1O1N - chains A and D of the 3 polymer chains in the assembly; structure by X-ray diffraction, 1.80 A resolution.

# Chain A
Protein: Hemoglobin Alpha chain
Organism: Homo sapiens
Reference sequence: P69905 (HBA_HUMAN); the construct has insertions or renumbered stretches relative to UniProt, so the offset changes along the chain: 1-141 = UniProt 1-141; 145-285 = UniProt 1-141
Amino-acid sequence (285 residues; each row starts with the number of its first residue):
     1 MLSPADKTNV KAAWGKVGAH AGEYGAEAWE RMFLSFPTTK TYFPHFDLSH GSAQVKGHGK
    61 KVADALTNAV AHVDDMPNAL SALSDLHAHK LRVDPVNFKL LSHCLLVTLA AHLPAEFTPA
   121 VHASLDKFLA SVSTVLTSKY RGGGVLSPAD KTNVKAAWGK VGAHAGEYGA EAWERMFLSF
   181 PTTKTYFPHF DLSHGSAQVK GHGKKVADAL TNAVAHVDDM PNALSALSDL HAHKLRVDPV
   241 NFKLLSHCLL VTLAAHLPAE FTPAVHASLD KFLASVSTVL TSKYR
Disordered / not traced: 142-144
Differences from the reference sequence: engineered mutation Met-1 (Val in P69905), Trp-29 (Leu in P69905), Trp-173 (Leu29 in P69905); linker (142-144)
Metal / ion sites: heme Fe site 1 near His-87 (its only coordinating residue here); heme Fe site 2 near His-231 (its only coordinating residue here)
Ligand contacts:
  - heme (HEM), molecule 1: Trp-29, Met-32, Thr-39, Tyr-42, Phe-43, His-45, Phe-46, His-58, Lys-61, Val-62, Ala-65, Leu-66, Leu-83, Leu-86, His-87, Leu-91, Val-93, Asn-97, Phe-98, Leu-101, Val-132, Leu-136
  - heme (HEM), molecule 2: Trp-173, Met-176, Thr-183, Tyr-186, Phe-187, His-189, Phe-190, His-202, Lys-205, Val-206, Ala-209, Leu-210, Leu-227, Leu-230, His-231, Leu-235, Val-237, Asn-241, Phe-242, Leu-245, Val-276, Leu-280
UniProt features mapped onto this chain:
  - site (Not glycated): Lys-61, Lys-205

# Chain D
Protein: Hemoglobin beta chain
Organism: Homo sapiens
Reference sequence: P68871 (HBB_HUMAN); numbering as in UniProt (aligned over 1-146)
Amino-acid sequence (146 residues; each row starts with the number of its first residue):
     1 MHLTPEEKSA VTALWGKVNV DEVGGEALGR LLVVYPWTQR FFESFGDLST PDAVMGNPKV
    61 KAHGKKVLGA FSDGLAHLDN LKGTFATLSE LHCDKLHVDP ENFRLLGNVL VCVLAHHFGK
   121 EFTPPVQAAY QKVVAGVANA LAHKYH
Differences from the reference sequence: engineered mutation Met-1 (Val in P68871)
Metal / ion sites: heme Fe near His-92 (its only coordinating residue here)
Ligand contacts: heme (HEM): Leu-31, Thr-38, Phe-41, Phe-42, Phe-45, His-63, Lys-66, Val-67, Ala-70, Phe-71, Phe-85, Leu-88, Leu-91, His-92, Leu-96, Val-98, Asn-102, Phe-103, Leu-106, Val-137, Leu-141

# Interface between chain A and chain D
Pairs across the interface (59; chain A residue first):
  Pro-37(A) with His-146(D)
  Thr-38(A) with Pro-100(D)
  Lys-40(A) with His-146(D), hydrogen bond (side chain-backbone)
  Thr-41(A) with His-97(D); Asp-99(D)
  Tyr-42(A) with Arg-40(D); Asp-99(D), hydrogen bond
  Pro-44(A) with His-97(D)
  Leu-91(A) with Arg-40(D), hydrogen bond (backbone-side chain)
  Arg-92(A) with Trp-37(D); Gln-39(D); Arg-40(D), hydrogen bond (backbone-side chain); Glu-43(D), salt bridge
  Asp-94(A) with Trp-37(D), hydrogen bond; Asp-99(D); Glu-101(D); Leu-105(D)
  Pro-95(A) with Trp-37(D)
  Val-96(A) with Glu-101(D)
  Asn-97(A) with Asp-99(D), hydrogen bond
  Tyr-140(A) with Trp-37(D), hydrophobic
  Arg-141(A) with Val-34(D), hydrogen bond (side chain-backbone); Tyr-35(D); Trp-37(D)
  Arg-175(A) with Phe-122(D), hydrogen bond (side chain-backbone); Thr-123(D); Pro-124(D); Gln-127(D), hydrogen bond
  Leu-178(A) with Pro-124(D), hydrophobic; Pro-125(D); Ala-128(D)
  Ser-179(A) with Gln-127(D); Ala-128(D); Gln-131(D)
  Phe-180(A) with Gln-131(D)
  His-247(A) with Asn-108(D); Val-111(D); Gln-131(D), hydrogen bond
  Cys-248(A) with Gln-127(D)
  Val-251(A) with Val-111(D), hydrophobic; Ala-115(D), hydrophobic; Gln-127(D)
  Ala-254(A) with Cys-112(D); Ala-115(D); His-116(D)
  Ala-255(A) with Ala-115(D); Gly-119(D)
  Pro-258(A) with His-116(D), hydrogen bond (backbone-side chain)
  Phe-261(A) with Arg-30(D), hydrogen bond (backbone-side chain); His-116(D)
  Thr-262(A) with Arg-30(D), hydrogen bond (backbone-side chain)
  Pro-263(A) with Arg-30(D); Val-33(D); Met-55(D), hydrophobic
  His-266(A) with Arg-30(D), hydrogen bond; Val-34(D); Cys-112(D)
  Ala-267(A) with Val-34(D)
  Asp-270(A) with Tyr-35(D)
Also at the interface, not in a pair above, chain A (34 interface residues in all): Glu-174, Leu-250, Leu-257, Ala-264
Also at the interface, not in a pair above, chain D (34 interface residues in all): Glu-26, Pro-36, Pro-51, Val-98, Lys-120, Tyr-145

# Overview
Chain A and chain D each contribute 34 residues to their interface, with 14 hydrogen bonds and 1 salt bridge.
Polar pairs include Arg-92(A)/Glu-43(D), Lys-40(A)/His-146(D) and Tyr-42(A)/Asp-99(D). Ligands of chain A:
heme. Bound to chain D: heme.
Here chain A is Hemoglobin Alpha chain and chain D is Hemoglobin beta chain, both from Homo sapiens. Entry
1O1N (Deoxy hemoglobin (A-GLYGLYGLY-C:V1M,L29W; B,D:V1M)) was determined by X-ray diffraction together with
1O1I, 1O1J, 1O1K, 1O1L, 1O1M, 1O1O and 1O1P from the same study.
